PDB entry 7V3V | electron microscopy, 2.90 A resolution | chains B and F of the 14 polymer chains in the assembly

== Chain B ==
Protein: DNA replication licensing factor MCM2
From: Saccharomyces cerevisiae S288C
Notes: EC 3.6.4.12
UniProtKB: P29469 (MCM2_YEAST); residue numbers follow UniProt; this construct covers 1-868
Chain sequence (868 residues; each row starts with the number of its first residue):
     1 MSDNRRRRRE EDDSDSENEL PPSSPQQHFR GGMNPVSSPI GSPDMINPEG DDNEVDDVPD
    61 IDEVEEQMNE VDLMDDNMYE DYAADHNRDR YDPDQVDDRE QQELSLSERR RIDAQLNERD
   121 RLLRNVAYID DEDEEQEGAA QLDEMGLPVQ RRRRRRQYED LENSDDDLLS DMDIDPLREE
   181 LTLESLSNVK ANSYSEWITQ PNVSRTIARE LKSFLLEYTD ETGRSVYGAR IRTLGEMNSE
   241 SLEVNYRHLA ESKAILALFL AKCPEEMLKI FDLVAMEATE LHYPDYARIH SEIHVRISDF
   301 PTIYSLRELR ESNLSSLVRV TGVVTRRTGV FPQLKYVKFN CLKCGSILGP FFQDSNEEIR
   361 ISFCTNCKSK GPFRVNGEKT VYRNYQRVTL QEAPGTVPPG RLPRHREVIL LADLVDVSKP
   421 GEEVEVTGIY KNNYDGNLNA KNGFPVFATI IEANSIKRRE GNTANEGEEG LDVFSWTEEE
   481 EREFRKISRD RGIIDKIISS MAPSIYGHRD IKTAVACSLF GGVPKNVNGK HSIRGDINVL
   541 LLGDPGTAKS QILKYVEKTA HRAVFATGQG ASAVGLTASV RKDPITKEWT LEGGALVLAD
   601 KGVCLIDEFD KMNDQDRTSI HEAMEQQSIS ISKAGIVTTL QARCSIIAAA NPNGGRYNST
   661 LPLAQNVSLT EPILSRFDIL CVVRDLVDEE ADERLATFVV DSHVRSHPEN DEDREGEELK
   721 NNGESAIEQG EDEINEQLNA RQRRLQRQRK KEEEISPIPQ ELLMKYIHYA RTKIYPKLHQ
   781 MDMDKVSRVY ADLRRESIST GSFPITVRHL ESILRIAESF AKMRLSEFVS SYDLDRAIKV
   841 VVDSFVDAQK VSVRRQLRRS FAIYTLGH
Not modelled in the structure: 1-180, 460-472, 711-755, 867-868
Ion coordination: Zn2+: Cys341, Cys344, Cys364, Cys367; Mg2+: Ser550 (together with ATP-gamma-S)
Ligand contacts:
  - ATP-gamma-S (AGS; phosphothiophosphoric acid-adenylate ester), molecule 1: Ser504, Ile505, Tyr506, His508, Asp544, Pro545, Gly546, Thr547, Ala548, Lys549, Ser550, Gln551, Glu608, Asn651, Leu695, Phe698, Val699
  - ATP-gamma-S (AGS), molecule 2: His531, Ile533, Val807, Arg808, Glu811
Swiss-Prot annotation at these positions:
  - zinc finger: Cys341 to Cys367 (C4-type)
  - motif: Ser675 to Asp678 (Arginine finger)
  - binding site (ATP): Gly543 to Ser550
  - modified residue (Phosphoserine): Ser14, Ser16, Ser23, Ser164, Ser170
  - natural variant: Glu392 (E392K: In allele MCM2-1)
  - mutagenesis: Cys364 (C364Y/F/S/H: Loss of activity), Cys367 (C367Y/F/S/H: Loss of activity), Lys549 (K549A: Reduces MCM2-7 complex helicase activity. Abolishes MCM2-7 complex helicase activity; when associated with MCM5 A-422. Reduces MCM2-7 complex helicase activity; when associated with MCM3 A-415), Arg676 (R676A: Loss of MCM2-7 complex helicase activity)

== Chain F ==
Protein: DNA replication licensing factor MCM6
From: Saccharomyces cerevisiae S288C
Notes: EC 3.6.4.12
UniProtKB: P53091 (MCM6_YEAST); residue numbers follow UniProt; this construct covers 1-1017
Chain sequence (1017 residues; numbered 1 to 1017; the number before each row is that of its first residue):
     1 MSSPFPADTP SSNRPSNSSP PPSSIGAGFG SSSGLDSQIG SRLHFPSSSQ PHVSNSQTGP
    61 FVNDSTQFSS QRLQTDGSAT NDMEGNEPAR SFKSRALNHV KKVDDVTGEK VREAFEQFLE
   121 DFSVQSTDTG EVEKVYRAQI EFMKIYDLNT IYIDYQHLSM RENGALAMAI SEQYYRFLPF
   181 LQKGLRRVVR KYAPELLNTS DSLKRSEGDE GQADEDEQQD DDMNGSSLPR DSGSSAAPGN
   241 GTSAMATRSI TTSTSPEQTE RVFQISFFNL PTVHRIRDIR SEKIGSLLSI SGTVTRTSEV
   301 RPELYKASFT CDMCRAIVDN VEQSFKYTEP TFCPNPSCEN RAFWTLNVTR SRFLDWQKVR
   361 IQENANEIPT GSMPRTLDVI LRGDSVERAK PGDRCKFTGV EIVVPDVTQL GLPGVKPSST
   421 LDTRGISKTT EGLNSGVTGL RSLGVRDLTY KISFLACHVI SIGSNIGASS PDANSNNRET
   481 ELQMAANLQA NNVYQDNERD QEVFLNSLSS DEINELKEMV KDEHIYDKLV RSIAPAVFGH
   541 EAVKKGILLQ MLGGVHKSTV EGIKLRGDIN ICVVGDPSTS KSQFLKYVVG FAPRSVYTSG
   601 KASSAAGLTA AVVRDEEGGD YTIEAGALML ADNGICCIDE FDKMDISDQV AIHEAMEQQT
   661 ISIAKAGIHA TLNARTSILA AANPVGGRYN RKLSLRGNLN MTAPIMSRFD LFFVILDDCN
   721 EKIDTELASH IVDLHMKRDE AIEPPFSAEQ LRRYIKYART FKPILTKEAR SYLVEKYKEL
   781 RKDDAQGFSR SSYRITVRQL ESMIRLSEAI ARANCVDEIT PSFIAEAYDL LRQSIIRVDV
   841 DDVEMDEEFD NIESQSHAAS GNNDDNDDGT GSGVITSEPP ADIEEGQSEA TARPGTSEKK
   901 KTTVTYDKYV SMMNMIVRKI AEVDREGAEE LTAVDIVDWY LLQKENDLGS LAEYWEERRL
   961 AFKVIKRLVK DRILMEIHGT RHNLRDLENE ENENNKTVYV IHPNCEVLDQ LEPQDSS
Not modelled in the structure: 1-100, 200-259, 434-440, 468-497, 844-1017
Ion coordination: Zn2+: Cys311, Cys314, Cys333, Cys338; Mg2+: Ser582 (together with ATP-gamma-S) (shared with 1 residue of chain D)
Ligand contacts:
  - ATP-gamma-S (AGS; phosphothiophosphoric acid-adenylate ester), molecule 1: Ala536, Val537, Phe538, His540, Asp576, Pro577, Ser578, Thr579, Ser580, Lys581, Ser582, Gln583, Asn683, Leu727, His730, Ile731
  - ATP-gamma-S (AGS), molecule 2: Val797, Arg798, Glu801
Swiss-Prot annotation at these positions:
  - motif: Ser707 to Asp710 (Arginine finger)
  - binding site (ATP): Gly575 to Ser582
  - modified residue: Ser78 (Phosphoserine), Ser249 (Phosphoserine), Ser372 (Phosphoserine), Thr766 (Phosphothreonine)
  - mutagenesis: Lys581 (K581A: Loss of MCM2-7 complex helicase activity)

== Chain B / chain F interface ==
Contacting residue pairs (115; chain B residue first):
  Ser193(B) - Arg350(F)  hydrogen bond
  Arg307(B) - Glu387(F)
  Arg310(B) - Val300(F)
  Arg310(B) - Asp355(F)
  Arg310(B) - Glu387(F)
  Glu311(B) - Phe353(F)
  Glu311(B) - Leu354(F)
  Glu311(B) - Asp355(F)  hydrogen bond (backbone-side chain)
  Leu314(B) - Phe353(F)  hydrophobic
  Ser315(B) - Thr349(F)
  Thr325(B) - His669(F)
  Arg326(B) - Gly667(F)  hydrogen bond (side chain-backbone)
  Arg326(B) - Ile668(F)
  Arg326(B) - His669(F)
  Gln391(B) - Ala670(F)
  Gln391(B) - Thr671(F)  hydrogen bond (side chain-backbone)
  Pro394(B) - Asn673(F)
  Val397(B) - Asn673(F)
  Pro399(B) - Asp632(F)
  Pro399(B) - Asn633(F)
  Gly400(B) - Lys390(F)
  Gly400(B) - Pro391(F)
  Gly400(B) - Arg594(F)
  Arg401(B) - Glu387(F)  salt bridge
  Arg401(B) - Ala389(F)
  Leu402(B) - Pro391(F)  hydrophobic
  Leu402(B) - Ile623(F)  hydrophobic
  Leu402(B) - Ala625(F)  hydrophobic
  Leu402(B) - Met629(F)  hydrophobic
  Pro403(B) - Thr671(F)
  Pro403(B) - Leu672(F)
  Arg404(B) - Thr297(F)  hydrogen bond
  Arg404(B) - Ser298(F)  hydrogen bond (side chain-backbone)
  Arg404(B) - Glu299(F)
  Arg404(B) - Gln357(F)
  Arg404(B) - Glu387(F)  salt bridge
  His405(B) - Glu299(F)
  Arg406(B) - Glu299(F)  salt bridge
  Arg406(B) - Val300(F)
  Asn432(B) - Phe353(F)
  Tyr434(B) - Leu346(F)  hydrophobic
  Tyr434(B) - Val348(F)  hydrophobic
  Lys441(B) - Asp615(F)
  Lys441(B) - Gly618(F)
  Asn442(B) - Trp356(F)
  Asn442(B) - Lys358(F)
  Gly443(B) - Phe325(F)
  Gly443(B) - Lys326(F)
  Phe444(B) - Glu303(F)
  Phe444(B) - Phe325(F)  hydrophobic
  Phe444(B) - Trp356(F)
  Phe444(B) - Ile380(F)  hydrophobic
  Phe444(B) - Ile402(F)  hydrophobic
  Pro445(B) - Pro302(F)
  Pro445(B) - Glu303(F)
  Pro445(B) - Leu304(F)  hydrogen bond (backbone-backbone)
  Pro445(B) - Phe325(F)
  Val446(B) - Arg301(F)
  Val446(B) - Pro302(F)
  Val446(B) - Trp356(F)  hydrophobic
  Phe447(B) - Arg301(F)
  Phe447(B) - Pro302(F)  hydrogen bond (backbone-backbone)
  Phe447(B) - Leu304(F)  hydrophobic
  Phe447(B) - Leu346(F)  hydrophobic
  Phe447(B) - Phe353(F)  hydrophobic
  Thr449(B) - Glu299(F)
  Thr449(B) - Pro302(F)
  Pro545(B) - Thr796(F)
  Gly546(B) - Val797(F)
  Gly546(B) - Arg798(F)
  Gln551(B) - Ile563(F)
  Lys554(B) - Glu657(F)  salt bridge
  Lys554(B) - Gln658(F)
  Lys558(B) - Glu561(F)  salt bridge
  Gln569(B) - Val650(F)
  Ser572(B) - Glu654(F)  hydrogen bond
  Ser572(B) - Ser662(F)
  Ile585(B) - Tyr621(F)  hydrophobic
  Ile585(B) - Ala666(F)  hydrophobic
  Ile585(B) - Gly667(F)
  Gly654(B) - Arg696(F)  hydrogen bond (backbone-side chain)
  Gly655(B) - Arg696(F)
  Arg656(B) - Arg794(F)
  Asp685(B) - Arg781(F)  hydrogen bond (backbone-side chain)
  Asp685(B) - Arg794(F)  salt bridge
  Asp685(B) - Thr796(F)
  Val687(B) - Arg781(F)
  Val687(B) - Ala785(F)  hydrophobic
  Val687(B) - Arg794(F)
  Glu689(B) - Lys778(F)  salt bridge
  Asp692(B) - Tyr777(F)
  Asp692(B) - Arg781(F)  salt bridge
  Glu693(B) - Lys778(F)  salt bridge
  Leu695(B) - Val797(F)  hydrophobic
  Ala696(B) - Val774(F)  hydrophobic
  Ala696(B) - Tyr777(F)  hydrophobic
  Ala696(B) - Leu800(F)  hydrophobic
  Thr697(B) - Val774(F)
  Val699(B) - Val797(F)  hydrophobic
  Val699(B) - Leu800(F)  hydrophobic
  Val700(B) - Leu800(F)  hydrophobic
  Asp701(B) - Arg770(F)  salt bridge
  His703(B) - Lys557(F)  hydrogen bond
  His703(B) - Leu565(F)
  His703(B) - Glu801(F)
  His703(B) - Ile804(F)
  Val704(B) - Arg770(F)
  Ser706(B) - Lys557(F)
  Ser706(B) - Ser558(F)
  Ser706(B) - Thr559(F)
  His707(B) - Pro763(F)  hydrogen bond (side chain-backbone)
  His707(B) - Ile764(F)
  Pro708(B) - His556(F)
  Pro708(B) - Lys557(F)
  Glu709(B) - Lys762(F)
Interface residues without a listed pair, chain B (64 interface residues in all): Leu309, Gly395, Leu438, Ala448, Gly570, Ala571, Leu686
Interface residues without a listed pair, chain F (84 interface residues in all): Tyr327, Arg388, Val404, Val555, Glu616, Gly619, Asp620, Ile646, Arg675, Leu765, Leu773, Lys782

== Overview ==
The interface between chain B and chain F involves 64 residues on one side and 84 on the other, with 13
hydrogen bonds and 10 salt bridges. Polar contacts include Arg401(B)-Glu387(F), Arg404(B)-Glu387(F) and
Arg406(B)-Glu299(F). One ATP-gamma-S molecule is bound between chain B and chain F.
Chain B is DNA replication licensing factor MCM2 and chain F is DNA replication licensing factor MCM6, both
from Saccharomyces cerevisiae S288C; the structure, Cryo-EM structure of MCM double hexamer bound with DDK in
State I, was determined by electron microscopy together with 7V3U and 7W8G from the same study.
